8BQH - chains A and B; structure by X-ray diffraction, 1.61 A resolution.

[Chain A]
Molecule: Formate dehydrogenase, alpha subunit, selenocysteine-containing
Organism: Desulfovibrio vulgaris str. Hildenborough
UniProtKB: Q72EJ1 (Q72EJ1_DESVH); numbering as in UniProt (aligned over 36-1005)
Amino-acid sequence (1013 residues; numbered 1 to 1013; the number before each row is that of its first residue):
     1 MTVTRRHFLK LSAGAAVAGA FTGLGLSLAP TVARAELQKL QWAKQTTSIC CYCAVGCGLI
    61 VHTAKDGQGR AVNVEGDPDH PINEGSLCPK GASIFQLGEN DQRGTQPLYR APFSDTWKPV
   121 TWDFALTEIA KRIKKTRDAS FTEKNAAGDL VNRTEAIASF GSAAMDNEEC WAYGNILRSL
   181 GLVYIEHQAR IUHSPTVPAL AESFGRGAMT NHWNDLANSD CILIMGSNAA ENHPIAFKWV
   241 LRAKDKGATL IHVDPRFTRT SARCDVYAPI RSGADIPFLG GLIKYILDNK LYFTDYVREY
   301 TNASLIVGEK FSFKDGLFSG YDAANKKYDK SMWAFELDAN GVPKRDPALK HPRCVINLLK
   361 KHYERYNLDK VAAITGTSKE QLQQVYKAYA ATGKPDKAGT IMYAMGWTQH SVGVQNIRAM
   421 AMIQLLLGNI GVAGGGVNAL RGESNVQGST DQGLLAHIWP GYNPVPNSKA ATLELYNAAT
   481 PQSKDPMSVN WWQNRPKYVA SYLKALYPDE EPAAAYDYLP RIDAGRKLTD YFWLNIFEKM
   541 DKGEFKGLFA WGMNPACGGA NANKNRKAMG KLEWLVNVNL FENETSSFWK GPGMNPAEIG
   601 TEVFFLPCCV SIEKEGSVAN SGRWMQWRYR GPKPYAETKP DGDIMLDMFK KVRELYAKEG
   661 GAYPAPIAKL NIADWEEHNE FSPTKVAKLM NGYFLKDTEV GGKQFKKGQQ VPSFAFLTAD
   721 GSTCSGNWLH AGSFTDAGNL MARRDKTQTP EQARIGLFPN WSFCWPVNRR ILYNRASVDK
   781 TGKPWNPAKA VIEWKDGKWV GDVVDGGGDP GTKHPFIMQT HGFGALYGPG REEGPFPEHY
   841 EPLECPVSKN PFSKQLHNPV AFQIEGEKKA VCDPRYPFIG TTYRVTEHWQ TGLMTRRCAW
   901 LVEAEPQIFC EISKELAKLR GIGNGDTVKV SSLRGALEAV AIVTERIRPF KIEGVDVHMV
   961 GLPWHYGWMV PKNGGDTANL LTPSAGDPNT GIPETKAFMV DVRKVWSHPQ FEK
Disordered / not traced: 1-43, 862-868, 1006-1013
Differences from the reference sequence: initiating methionine (1); expression tag (2-35, 1006-1013)
Modified positions: Sec192 (selenocysteine)
Disulfides: C845-C872
Ion coordination: 4Fe-4S cluster Fe: C50, C53, C57, C88
Residues lining bound ligands:
  - hydrosulfuric acid (H2S): Q188, Sec192, H193, G442, E443, V446
  - molybdopterin guanosine dinucleotide (MGD; 2-amino-5,6-dimercapto-7-methyl-3,7,8a,9-tetrahydro-8-oxa-1,3,9,10-tetraaza-anthracen-4-one guanosine dinucleotide), molecule 1: C53, K90, Sec192, H193, M225, G226, S227, N228, E231, N232, H233, V253, D254, P255, R256, T258, I270, R271, S272, G273, D275, A404, M405, G406, W407, G442, E443, T882, Y883, R884, V885, T886, H888, W889, Q890, W964, H965, K996
  - molybdopterin guanosine dinucleotide (MGD), molecule 2: A164, M165, Q188, I191, Sec192, M405, E443, W551, G552, M553, N554, P555, G558, V578, N579, L580, C608, C609, K614, D641, T882, R884, W889, Q890, T891, G892, L893, M894, W964, N979, T982, T995, K996
  - 4Fe-4S cluster (SF4): C50, Y52, C53, V55, G56, C57, L87, C88, K90, G91, H233, P234, I235
Reported in the primary citation:
  - binding site for formate: S194, H457
  - catalytic residues: H193, R441 (proposed by the authors, not directly observed)

[Chain B]
Molecule: Formate dehydrogenase, beta subunit, putative
Organism: Desulfovibrio vulgaris str. Hildenborough
UniProtKB: Q72EJ0 (Q72EJ0_DESVH); residues 2-215 here = UniProt positions 2-215
Amino-acid sequence (236 residues; numbered 1 to 236; the number before each row is that of its first residue):
     1 MGKMFFVDLS RCTACRGCQI ACKQWKNLPA EETRNTGSHQ NPPDLSYVTL KTVRFTEKSR
    61 KGPGIDWLFF PEQCRHCVEP PCKGQADVDL EGAVVKDETT GAVLFTELTA KVDGESVRSA
   121 CPYDIPRIDP VTKRLSKCDM CNDRVQNGLL PACVKTCPTG TMNFGDEQEM LALAEKRLAE
   181 VKKTYPGAVL GDPNDVRVVY LFTRDPKDFY EHAVADLAPS MMTRQQLFAR LFRPRA
Disordered / not traced: 1, 216-236
Differences from the reference sequence: initiating methionine (1); expression tag (216-236)
Ion coordination: 4Fe-4S cluster Fe site 1: C12, C15, C18, C157; 4Fe-4S cluster Fe site 2: C22, C138, C141, C153; 4Fe-4S cluster Fe site 3: C74, C77, C82, C121
Residues lining bound ligands:
  - 4Fe-4S cluster (SF4), molecule 1: F5, C22, K26, L50, K51, Q73, C138, D139, M140, C141, P151, A152, C153
  - 4Fe-4S cluster (SF4), molecule 2: C12, T13, A14, C15, R16, G17, C18, V53, P71, T156, C157, P158, T159, T161, M162
  - 4Fe-4S cluster (SF4), molecule 3: C74, R75, H76, C77, P80, P81, C82, V103, F105, C121, P122, Y123, I125, P126, K137

[How chain A and chain B interact]
Pairs across the interface - 97 pairs, chain A then chain B:
  I60(A) with K155(B)
  N73(A) with Q24(B), hydrogen bond; W25(B)
  V74(A) with Q24(B), hydrogen bond (backbone-side chain)
  E75(A) with W25(B); R144(B), salt bridge; K155(B), salt bridge
  G76(A) with K155(B), hydrogen bond (backbone-side chain)
  G85(A) with K155(B)
  S86(A) with K155(B); T156(B); C157(B); P158(B)
  L87(A) with G17(B); T156(B), hydrogen bond (backbone-side chain)
  C88(A) with G17(B)
  P89(A) with C15(B); R16(B); G17(B); I20(B)
  A92(A) with I20(B), hydrophobic; Q24(B)
  S93(A) with I20(B)
  F95(A) with Q24(B); N27(B)
  A230(A) with T13(B)
  I235(A) with P158(B), hydrophobic
  F237(A) with T13(B)
  K238(A) with P158(B)
  L241(A) with R11(B); T159(B)
  D245(A) with R11(B), salt bridge
  F257(A) with R60(B); G64(B); I65(B)
  T258(A) with W67(B)
  R259(A) with T13(B); A14(B), hydrogen bond (side chain-backbone); H39(B); W67(B)
  A262(A) with F69(B), hydrophobic
  R263(A) with L9(B); S10(B), hydrogen bond (side chain-backbone); R11(B); C12(B), hydrogen bond (side chain-backbone); T13(B); F69(B); Y185(B), hydrogen bond
  P269(A) with P63(B)
  Q381(A) with P63(B)
  T886(A) with C15(B)
  E887(A) with C15(B); R16(B), salt bridge
  A899(A) with A30(B)
  W900(A) with I20(B); K23(B); Q24(B); L28(B), hydrogen bond (side chain-backbone)
  L901(A) with I20(B), hydrophobic
  V902(A) with T33(B)
  E903(A) with K23(B), salt bridge; A30(B); E31(B), hydrogen bond (side chain-backbone); T33(B), hydrogen bond (backbone-side chain); N41(B); P42(B); T49(B)
  A904(A) with R16(B), hydrogen bond (backbone-side chain); H39(B); N41(B)
  E905(A) with R16(B), salt bridge; H39(B), salt bridge
  P906(A) with T33(B); R34(B); N35(B); N41(B)
  Q907(A) with R34(B); N35(B), hydrogen bond (side chain-backbone)
  F909(A) with H39(B)
  E911(A) with H39(B), salt bridge
  N924(A) with G37(B), hydrogen bond (side chain-backbone)
  G925(A) with T36(B); G37(B)
  V940(A) with N35(B); G37(B)
  A941(A) with G37(B)
  I942(A) with N35(B); G37(B); H39(B)
  T944(A) with E57(B), hydrogen bond
  E945(A) with E57(B); S59(B), hydrogen bond; I65(B)
  R946(A) with H39(B); E57(B), salt bridge; I65(B); W67(B)
Also at the interface, not in a pair above, chain A (53 interface residues in all): V72, P78, P234, R242, Y267, V885
Also at the interface, not in a pair above, chain B (46 interface residues in all): Q19, A21, P29, S38, F55

[Overview]
53 residues of chain A face 46 of chain B across their interface; the contacts include 16 hydrogen bonds and 9
salt bridges. Polar pairs include E75(A)-R144(B), E75(A)-K155(B) and D245(A)-R11(B). The paper reports
catalytic residues H193(A) and R441(A); a binding site for formate at S194(A) and H457(A).
Chain A is Formate dehydrogenase, alpha subunit, selenocysteine-containing and chain B is Formate
dehydrogenase, beta subunit, putative, both from Desulfovibrio vulgaris str. Hildenborough; the structure,
W-formate dehydrogenase from Desulfovibrio vulgaris - Soaking with Formate 1.5 min, was determined by X-ray
diffraction (same publication as 8BQG, 8BQI, 8BQJ, 8BQK and 8BQL).
